2FAP - chains A and B; structure by X-ray diffraction, 2.20 A resolution.

== Chain A ==
Molecule: FK506-binding protein
From: Homo sapiens
Notes: EC 5.2.1.8
Reference sequence: P62942 (FKB1A_HUMAN); residue numbers follow UniProt; this construct covers 1-107
Sequence (107 residues; numbered 1 to 107; the number before each row is that of its first residue):
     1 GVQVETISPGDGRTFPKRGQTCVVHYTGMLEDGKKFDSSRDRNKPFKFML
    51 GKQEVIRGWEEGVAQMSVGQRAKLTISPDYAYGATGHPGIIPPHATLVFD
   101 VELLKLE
Small-molecule neighbours: C49-methyl rapamycin (RAD): Tyr26, Phe36, Asp37, Phe46, Gln53, Glu54, Val55, Ile56, Trp59, Tyr82, His87, Ile90, Ile91, Phe99

== Chain B ==
Molecule: FRAP
From: Homo sapiens
Notes: fragment: frb
Reference sequence: P42345 (FRAP_HUMAN); numbering as in UniProt (aligned over 2019-2112)
Sequence (94 residues; numbered 2019 to 2112; the number before each row is that of its first residue):
  2019 VAILWHEMWHEGLEEASRLYFGERNVKGMFEVLEPLHAMMERGPQTLKET
  2069 SFNQAYGRDLMEAQEWCRKYMKSGNVKDLTQAWDLYYHVFRRIS
Small-molecule neighbours: C49-methyl rapamycin (RAD): Leu2031, Glu2032, Ser2035, Arg2036, Phe2039, Gly2040, Thr2098, Trp2101, Asp2102, Tyr2105, Phe2108
UniProt features mapped onto this chain:
  - cross-link: Lys2066 (Glycyl lysine isopeptide (Lys-Gly) (interchain with G-Cter in ubiquitin))
  - mutagenesis: Lys2066 (K2066R: Complete loss ubiquitination by the SCF(FBXO22) complex)

== How chain A and chain B interact ==
Residue-residue contacts (13):
  Lys44(A) - Arg2109(B)
  Phe46(A) - Tyr2105(B)
  Lys47(A) - Tyr2105(B)
  Thr85(A) - Arg2042(B)
  Gly86(A) - Arg2042(B)  hydrogen bond (backbone-side chain)
  His87(A) - Tyr2038(B)
  His87(A) - Phe2039(B)
  His87(A) - Arg2042(B)  hydrogen bond
  Pro88(A) - Arg2042(B)
  Pro88(A) - Val2094(B)
  Gly89(A) - Val2094(B)
  Ile90(A) - Val2094(B)  hydrophobic
  Ile90(A) - Thr2098(B)
Interface residues without a listed pair, chain A (10 interface residues in all): Tyr82

== Summary ==
The interface between chain A and chain B involves 10 residues on one side and 7 on the other, with 2 hydrogen
bonds. Polar pairs include Gly86(A)-Arg2042(B) and His87(A)-Arg2042(B). C49-methyl rapamycin is bound between
chain A and chain B.
Here chain A is FK506-binding protein and chain B is FRAP, both from Homo sapiens. Entry 2FAP (The structure
of the immunophilin-immunosuppressant FKBP12-(C16)-ethoxy rapamycin complex interacting with huma) was
determined by X-ray diffraction (same publication as 3FAP, 4FAP and 1NSG).
